Entry 7DUK (X-ray diffraction, 3.60 A resolution); this record covers chains A and J of the 23 polymer chains in the assembly.

[Chain A]
Molecule: 30S Ribosomal RNA rRNA
From: Thermus thermophilus HB8
Sequence (1522 nucleotides; each row starts with the number of its first residue; note: 42 numbers in that range are skipped by the numbering (no residue carries them; nothing is unmodelled there); a row labelled like 190A-190L holds insertion residues (190A, then the next letters in order); numbering starts at 0):
     0 UUUGUUGGAG AGUCUGAUCC UGGCUCAGGG UGAACGCUGG CGGCGUGCCU AAGACAUGCA
    60 AGUCGUGCGG G
    73 CCGCGGGGUU UU
    88 ACUCCG
    95 UGGUC
   101 AGCGGCGGAC GGGUGAGUAA CGCGUGGGU
  129A G
   130 ACCUACCCGG AAGAGGGGGA CAACCCGGGG AAACUCGGGC UAAUCCCCCA UGUGGACCCG
   190 C
190A-190L CCCUUGGGGUGU
   191 GUCCAAAGGG CUUU
   216 GCCCGCUUCC GGAUGGGCCC GCGUCCCAUC AGCUAGUUGG UGGGGUAAUG GCCCACCAAG
   276 GCGACGACGG GUAGCCGGUC UGAGAGGAUG GCCGGCCACA GGGGCACUGA GACACGGGCC
   336 CCACUCCUAC GGGAGGCAGC AGUUAGGAAU CUUCCGCAAU GGGCGCAAGC CUGACGGAGC
   396 GACGCCGCUU GGAGGAAGAA GCCCUUCGGG GUGUAAACUC CUGAA
   442 CCCGGGACGA AACCCCCGAC GA
   474 GGGGACUGAC GGUACCGGG
   494 GUAAUAGCGC CGGCCAACUC CGUGCCAGCA GCCGCGGUAA UACGGAGGGC GCGAGCGUUA
   554 CCCGGAUUCA CUGGGCGUAA AGGGCGUGUA GGCGGCCUGG GGCGUCCCAU GUGAAAGACC
   614 ACGGCUCAAC CGUGGGGGAG CGUGGGAUAC GCUCAGGCUA GACGGUGGGA GAGGGUGGUG
   674 GAAUUCCCGG AGUAGCGGUG AAAUGCGCAG AUACCGGGAG GAACGCCGAU GGCGAAGGCA
   734 GCCACCUGGU CCACCCGUGA CGCUGAGGCG CGAAAGCGUG GGGAGCAAAC CGGAUUAGAU
   794 ACCCGGGUAG UCCACGCCCU AAACGAUGCG CGCUAGGUCU CUGGGUCU
   848 CCUGGGGGCC GAAGCUAACG CGUUAAGCGC GCCGCCUGGG GAGUACGGCC GCAAGGCUGA
   908 AACUCAAAGG AAUUGACGGG GGCCCGCACA AGCGGUGGAG CAUGUGGUUU AAUUCGAAGX
   968 AACGCGAAGA ACCUUACCAG GCCUUGACAU GCUAGG
 1003A G
  1004 AACCCGGGUG AAAGCCUGGG GUGCCCC
1030A-1030D GCGA
  1031 GGGGAGCCCU AGCACAGGUG CUGCAUGGCC GUCGUCAGCU CGUGCCGUGA GGUGUUGGGU
  1091 UAAGUCCCGC AACGAGCGCA ACCCCCGCCG UUAGUUGCCA GCGGUUCGGC CGGGCACUCU
  1151 AACGGGACUG CCCGCGAAA
  1171 GCGGGAGGAA GGAGGGGACG ACGUCUGGUC AGCAUGGCCC UUACGGCCUG GGCGACACAC
  1231 GUGCUACAAU GCCCACUACA AAGCGAUGCC ACCCGGCAAC GGGGAGCUAA UCGCAAAAAG
  1291 GUGGGCCCAG UUCGGAUUGG GGUCUGCAAC CCGACCCCAU GAAGCCGGAA UCGCUAGUAA
  1351 UCGCGGAUCA G
 1361A C
  1362 CAUGCCGCGG UGAAUACGUU CCCGGGCCUU GUACACACXG CCXGUXACGC CAUGGGAGCG
  1422 GGCUCUACCC GAAGUCGCCG GG
  1446 AGCCUACGGG
  1459 CAGGCGCCGA GGGUAGGGCC CGUGACUGGG GCGAAGUCGU AACAAGGUAG CUGUACCGGA
  1519 AGGUGCGGCU GGAUCCACUC CUUUCU
Unresolved in the structure: 0-4, 1534-1538
Modified residues: PSU (pseudouridine-5'-monophosphate) at position 516, 7MG (7N-methyl-8-hydroguanosine-5'-monophosphate) at position 527, M2G (N2-dimethylguanosine-5'-monophosphate) at position 966, 5MC (5-methylcytidine-5'-monophosphate) at position 967, 2MG (2N-methylguanosine-5'-monophosphate) at position 1207, 5MC (5-methylcytidine-5'-monophosphate) at position 1400, 4OC (4n,o2'-methylcytidine-5'-monophosphate) at position 1402, 5MC (5-methylcytidine-5'-monophosphate) at position 1404, 5MC (5-methylcytidine-5'-monophosphate) at position 1407, UR3 (3-methyluridine-5'-monophoshate) at position 1498, MA6 (6N-dimethyladenosine-5'-monophoshate) at position 1518, MA6 (6N-dimethyladenosine-5'-monophoshate) at position 1519, PSU (pseudouridine-5'-monophosphate) at position 1540, PSU (pseudouridine-5'-monophosphate) at position 1541
Bound ions: Mg2+ site 1 near G21 (its only coordinating residue here); Mg2+ site 2 near G28 (its only coordinating residue here); Mg2+ site 3 near G46 (its only coordinating residue here); Mg2+ site 4: A59, C386, U387; Mg2+ site 5: G61, G105; Mg2+ site 6 near G70 (its only coordinating residue here); Mg2+ site 7: G107, G326; Mg2+ site 8: A109, G331; Mg2+ site 9 near G111 (its only coordinating residue here); Mg2+ site 10 near G117 (its only coordinating residue here); Mg2+ site 11: C121, G124, U125; Mg2+ site 12: A151, G168; 89 more Mg2+ sites not listed
Small-molecule neighbours: Sisomicin (SIS; (1S,2S,3R,4S,6R)-4,6-diamino-3-{[(2S,3R)-3-amino-6-(aminomethyl)-3,4-dihydro-2H-pyran-2-yl]oxy}-2-hydroxycyclohexyl 3-deoxy-4-C-methyl-3-(methylamino)-beta-L-arabinopyranoside): 5MC_1404, G1405, U1406, 5MC_1407, A1408, C1409, G1491, A1492, A1493, G1494, U1495

[Chain J]
Molecule: 30S ribosomal protein S10
From: Thermus thermophilus HB8
UniProt: Q5SHN7 (RS10_THET8); residue numbers follow UniProt; this construct covers 1-105
Chain sequence (105 residues; numbered 1 to 105; the number before each row is that of its first residue):
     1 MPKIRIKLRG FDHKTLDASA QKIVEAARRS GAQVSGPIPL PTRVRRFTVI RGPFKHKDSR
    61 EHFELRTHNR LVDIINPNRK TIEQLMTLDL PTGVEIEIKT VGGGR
Unresolved in the structure: 1-2, 101-105
Bound ions: Mg2+: Lys-57 (shared with C972(A) of chain A)

[How chain A and chain J interact]
Residue-residue contacts (63):
  G963(A) with Phe-54(J), sugar contact
  A964(A) with Lys-55(J), hydrogen bond to the sugar
  A969(A) with Lys-55(J), salt bridge to the phosphate; His-56(J), phosphate contact
  C970(A) with Lys-57(J), salt bridge to the phosphate
  G971(A) with Lys-57(J), salt bridge to the phosphate
  C972(A) with Lys-55(J), sugar contact; Lys-57(J), salt bridge to the phosphate
  G973(A) with Phe-54(J), sugar contact; Lys-55(J), hydrogen bond to the sugar
  A975(A) with Thr-48(J), base contact
  C1059(A) with Arg-51(J), sugar contact; Gly-52(J), sugar contact; Pro-53(J), sugar contact
  C1060(A) with Arg-51(J), sugar contact; Gly-52(J), sugar contact; His-56(J), hydrogen bond to the sugar; Ser-59(J), phosphate contact
  G1061(A) with Arg-51(J), salt bridge to the phosphate; His-56(J), hydrogen bond to the sugar; Ser-59(J), phosphate contact
  A1123(A) with Ser-35(J), phosphate contact; Gly-36(J), phosphate contact; Pro-37(J), sugar contact; Ile-38(J), sugar contact; Pro-39(J), base contact
  G1124(A) with Gln-33(J), hydrogen bond to the phosphate; Ser-35(J), phosphate contact; Ile-38(J), sugar contact
  U1125(A) with Arg-5(J), hydrogen bond to the base; Asp-73(J), base contact
  U1150(A) with Pro-39(J), base contact; Leu-40(J), sugar contact; Pro-41(J), sugar contact
  A1151(A) with Pro-39(J), sugar contact; Leu-40(J), sugar contact; Pro-41(J), sugar contact; Thr-42(J), phosphate contact; Arg-70(J), hydrogen bond to the phosphate
  A1152(A) with His-13(J), phosphate contact; Asp-17(J), sugar contact; His-68(J), salt bridge to the phosphate; Arg-70(J), salt bridge to the phosphate
  C1153(A) with His-13(J), phosphate contact
  C1189(A) with Arg-51(J), salt bridge to the phosphate
  G1197(A) with His-56(J), base contact
  G1198(A) with Phe-54(J), sugar contact
  U1199(A) with Phe-54(J), sugar contact
  G1253(A) with Val-44(J), phosphate contact; Arg-46(J), salt bridge to the phosphate
  C1254(A) with Arg-43(J), base contact; Val-44(J), phosphate contact; Arg-45(J), phosphate contact
  G1255(A) with Arg-43(J), base contact
  A1279(A) with Lys-7(J), phosphate contact; Arg-9(J), salt bridge to the phosphate
  A1280(A) with Lys-7(J), salt bridge to the phosphate; Leu-40(J), base contact; Pro-41(J), sugar contact
  C1366(A) with Arg-60(J), hydrogen bond to the phosphate
  C1367(A) with Thr-48(J), hydrogen bond to the sugar; Arg-60(J), salt bridge to the phosphate
  G1368(A) with His-62(J), salt bridge to the phosphate
Interface residues without a listed pair, chain A (37 interface residues in all): G1058, A1188, A1201, G1202, A1252, U1278, U1281
Interface residues without a listed pair, chain J (36 interface residues in all): Asp-58, Glu-61, Leu-71, Lys-99

[Overview]
The interface between chain A and chain J involves 37 residues on one side and 36 on the other; the contacts
include 9 hydrogen bonds and 13 salt bridges. Polar pairs include U1125(A)/Arg-5(J), A964(A)/Lys-55(J) and
G973(A)/Lys-55(J). Chain A binds Sisomicin.
Chain A is 30S Ribosomal RNA rRNA and chain J is 30S ribosomal protein S10, both from Thermus thermophilus
HB8; the structure, Crystal structure of the Thermus thermophilus (HB8) 30S ribosomal subunit with mRNA and
cognate transfer RNA ..., was determined by X-ray diffraction.
